7LEY - chains F and G of the 9 polymer chains in the assembly; structure by electron microscopy, 3.05 A resolution.

[Chain F]
Molecule: mAb5 light chain
Source organism: Homo sapiens
Chain sequence (214 residues; numbered 1 to 214; the number before each row is that of its first residue):
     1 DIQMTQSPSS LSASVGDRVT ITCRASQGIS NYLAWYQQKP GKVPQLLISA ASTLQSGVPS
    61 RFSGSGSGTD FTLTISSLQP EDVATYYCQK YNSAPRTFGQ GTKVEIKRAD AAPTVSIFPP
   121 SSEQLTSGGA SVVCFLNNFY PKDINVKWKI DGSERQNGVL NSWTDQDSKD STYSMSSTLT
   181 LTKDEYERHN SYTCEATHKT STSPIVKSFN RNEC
Disulfide bonds: Cys23-Cys88, Cys134-Cys194

[Chain G]
Molecule: mAb5 heavy chain
Source organism: Homo sapiens
Chain sequence (447 residues; numbered 1 to 447; the number before each row is that of its first residue):
     1 EVQLVESGGG VVRPGGSLRL SCAASGFTFD DYGMTWVRQA PGKGLEWVSG INWNGGSTGY
    61 ADSVKGRFTI SRDNAKNSLY LQMNSLRAED TALYHCARDR RRGSYGSDAF DIWGQGTMVT
   121 VSSAKTTPPS VYPLAPGSAA QTNSMVTLGC LVKGYFPEPV TVTWNSGSLS SGVHTFPAVL
   181 ESDLYTLSSS VTVPSSPRPS ETVTCNVAHP ASSTKVDKKI VPRDCGCKPC ICTVPEVSSV
   241 FIFPPKPKDV LTITLTPKVT CVVVDISKDD PEVQFSWFVD DVEVHTAQTQ PREEQFNSTF
   301 RSVSELPIMH QDWLNGKEFK CRVNSAAFPA PIEKTISKTK GRPKAPQVYT IPPPKEQMAK
   361 DKVSLTCMIT DFFPEDITVE WQWNGQPAEN YKNTQPIMNT NGSYFVYSKL NVQKSNWEAG
   421 NTFTCSVLHE GLHNHHTEKS LSHSPGK
Unresolved in the structure: 225-447
Disulfide bonds: Cys22-Cys96, Cys150-Cys205

[How chain F and chain G interact]
Residue-residue contacts - 68 pairs, chain F then chain G:
  Asp1(F) with Asp62(G)
  Tyr32(F) with Ser107(G)
  Tyr36(F) with Ala109(G); Phe110(G), hydrogen bond (side chain-backbone); Trp113(G), hydrophobic
  Gln38(F) with Gln39(G), hydrogen bond; Leu45(G)
  Val43(F) with Trp113(G), hydrophobic; Gln115(G)
  Pro44(F) with Leu45(G), hydrophobic; Trp113(G), hydrogen bond (backbone-side chain)
  Leu46(F) with Ala109(G), hydrophobic; Phe110(G)
  Ser49(F) with Arg100(G), hydrogen bond
  Gln55(F) with Arg100(G), hydrogen bond
  Tyr87(F) with Lys43(G); Gly44(G); Leu45(G), hydrophobic
  Gln89(F) with Phe110(G)
  Tyr91(F) with Ser107(G); Asp108(G); Ala109(G)
  Asn92(F) with Ser107(G)
  Ala94(F) with Trp47(G)
  Pro95(F) with Trp47(G)
  Arg96(F) with Trp47(G); Asp99(G), salt bridge; Gly106(G), hydrogen bond (side chain-backbone); Ser107(G); Asp108(G), hydrogen bond (side chain-backbone); Phe110(G)
  Phe98(F) with Leu45(G), hydrophobic
  Gln100(F) with Gly44(G)
  Ser116(F) with Thr147(G), hydrogen bond
  Phe118(F) with Ala135(G), hydrophobic; Pro136(G); Val146(G), hydrophobic; Thr147(G)
  Pro119(F) with Pro136(G)
  Ser121(F) with Tyr132(G), hydrogen bond (side chain-backbone); Pro133(G); Leu134(G)
  Ser122(F) with Leu134(G)
  Glu123(F) with Tyr132(G)
  Gln124(F) with Tyr132(G)
  Ser127(F) with Tyr132(G)
  Phe135(F) with Ser189(G); Val191(G), hydrophobic
  Asn137(F) with His174(G), hydrogen bond
  Asn138(F) with His174(G)
  Asn161(F) with Val179(G)
  Ser162(F) with Phe176(G); Pro177(G)
  Trp163(F) with Pro177(G)
  Thr164(F) with Phe176(G); Pro177(G)
  Asp167(F) with His174(G), salt bridge
  Thr172(F) with His174(G)
  Ser174(F) with His174(G), hydrogen bond; Phe176(G)
  Met175(F) with Phe176(G)
  Ser176(F) with Phe176(G)
  Lys207(F) with Thr142(G), hydrogen bond; Asn143(G), hydrogen bond
  Phe209(F) with Gln141(G)
  Cys214(F) with Pro136(G), hydrophobic; Gln141(G), hydrogen bond; Asp224(G)
Interface residues without a listed pair, chain F (51 interface residues in all): Ala34, Gly99, Ile117, Pro120, Ser131, Val133, Leu160, Asp165, Tyr173, Thr178
Interface residues without a listed pair, chain G (45 interface residues in all): Val37, Gly59, Tyr60, Arg101, Asp111, Gly114, Val131, Cys150, Leu151, Gly172, Leu187, Val193, Lys218

[In short]
The interface between chain F and chain G involves 51 residues on one side and 45 on the other, with 14
hydrogen bonds and 2 salt bridges. Among the polar pairs are Arg96(F)-Asp99(G), Asp167(F)-His174(G) and
Tyr36(F)-Phe110(G).
Here chain F is mAb5 light chain and chain G is mAb5 heavy chain, both from Homo sapiens. Entry 7LEY (Trimeric
human Arginase 1 in complex with mAb5) was determined by electron microscopy.
